PDB entry 6RO3 | X-ray diffraction, 1.03 A resolution | chain A

# Chain A
Protein: Lysozyme C
Organism: Gallus gallus
Notes: EC 3.2.1.17
UniProt: P00698 (LYSC_CHICK); residues 1-129 here correspond to UniProt positions 19-147 (UniProt number = residue number + 18)
Sequence (129 residues; each row starts with the number of its first residue):
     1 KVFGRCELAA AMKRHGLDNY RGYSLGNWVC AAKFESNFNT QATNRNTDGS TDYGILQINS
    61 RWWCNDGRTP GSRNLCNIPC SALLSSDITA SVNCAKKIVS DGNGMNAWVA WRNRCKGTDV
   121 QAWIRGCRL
Cystine bridges: Cys-6/Cys-127, Cys-30/Cys-115, Cys-64/Cys-80, Cys-76/Cys-94
Bound ions: Re ion site 1: Lys-1, Glu-7; fac-tricarbonyl-triaqua rhenium(I) Re near His-15 (its only coordinating residue here); Na+ site 1 near Glu-35 (its only coordinating residue here); Na+ site 2: Ser-60, Cys-64, Ser-72, Arg-73; Re ion site 2 near Asp-119 (its only coordinating residue here)
Small-molecule neighbours:
  - Re4(mu3-OH)4(CO)12 (KBW), molecule 1: Arg-5, Lys-33, Phe-38, Trp-123
  - Re4(mu3-OH)4(CO)12 (KBW), molecule 2: Asp-48, Gly-49, Ser-50, Arg-61, Thr-69, Pro-70, Gly-71, Ser-72, Arg-73
  - Re4(mu3-OH)4(CO)12 (KBW), molecule 3: Gly-117, Thr-118, Asp-119
  - fac-tricarbonyl-triaqua rhenium(I) (RRE), molecule 1: Ala-10, Ala-11, Arg-14, His-15, Asp-87, Thr-89
  - fac-tricarbonyl-triaqua rhenium(I) (RRE), molecule 2: Lys-33, Phe-34, Arg-114, Trp-123
Curated features (UniProtKB/Swiss-Prot):
  - active site: Glu-35, Asp-52
  - binding site (substrate): Asp-101
From the paper describing this entry:
  - fac-tricarbonyl-triaqua rhenium(I) coordination: His-15
  - Re ion coordination: Glu-7, Asp-119
  - binding site for Re4(mu3-OH)4(CO)12: Arg-5, Lys-33, Pro-70, Gly-117, Trp-123

# Overview
Ligands of chain A: 3 copies of Re4(mu3-OH)4(CO)12 and fac-tricarbonyl-triaqua rhenium(I). The Re ion site 1
is built by Lys-1 and Glu-7. UniProt lists active-site residues Glu-35 and Asp-52 and substrate-binding
residue Asp-101. From the paper: a binding site for Re4(mu3-OH)4(CO)12 at Arg-5, Lys-33 and Pro-70 among
others; Re ion coordination by Glu-7 and Asp-119.
Chain A is Lysozyme C (Gallus gallus); the structure, 2Yr-X: Lysozyme with Re Cluster 2 year on shelf, was
determined by X-ray diffraction together with 6RO5 from the same study.
